8SQQ - chain A; structure by X-ray diffraction, 2.25 A resolution.

== Chain A ==
Protein: Bacterioferritin
Organism: Brucella abortus 2308
Notes: EC 1.16.3.1
Reference sequence: Q2YKI4 (Q2YKI4_BRUA2); residues 1-161 here = UniProt positions 1-161
Sequence (165 residues; row label = number of the first residue in the row; numbers below 1 keep their minus sign (Gly-3 is residue -3)):
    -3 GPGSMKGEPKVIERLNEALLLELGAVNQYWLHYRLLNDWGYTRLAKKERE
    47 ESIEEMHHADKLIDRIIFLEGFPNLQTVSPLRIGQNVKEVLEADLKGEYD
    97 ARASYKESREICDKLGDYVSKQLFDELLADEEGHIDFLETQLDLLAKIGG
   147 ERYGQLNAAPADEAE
Unresolved in the structure: -3 to -1, 160-161
Differences from the reference sequence: expression tag (-3 to 0); engineered mutation Leu16 (Phe in Q2YKI4)
Bound ions: heme Fe near Met52 (its only coordinating residue here)
Residues lining bound ligands: heme (HEM): Leu19, Val22, Asn23, Trp26, Arg45, Ile49, Met52, His53, Ala55, Asp56, Leu71
Reported in the primary citation:
  - binding site for chloride ion: Arg148

== Overview ==
Chain A binds heme. The paper reports a binding site for chloride ion at Arg148.
Chain A is Bacterioferritin (Brucella abortus 2308); the structure, Crystal Structure of Bacterioferritin
(Bfr) from Brucella abortus (Apo Cubic Form 2, F16L mutant), was determined by X-ray diffraction, deposited
together with 8SQO, 8SQP, 8SQR and 8SQT.
